3C0L - chain A; structure by X-ray diffraction, 3.15 A resolution.

== Chain A ==
Name: UV endonuclease
Organism: Thermus thermophilus
UniProt: Q746K1 (Q746K1_THET2); numbering as in UniProt (aligned over 1-280)
Sequence (301 residues; each row starts with the number of its first residue; numbers below 1 keep their minus sign (Met-20 is residue -20)):
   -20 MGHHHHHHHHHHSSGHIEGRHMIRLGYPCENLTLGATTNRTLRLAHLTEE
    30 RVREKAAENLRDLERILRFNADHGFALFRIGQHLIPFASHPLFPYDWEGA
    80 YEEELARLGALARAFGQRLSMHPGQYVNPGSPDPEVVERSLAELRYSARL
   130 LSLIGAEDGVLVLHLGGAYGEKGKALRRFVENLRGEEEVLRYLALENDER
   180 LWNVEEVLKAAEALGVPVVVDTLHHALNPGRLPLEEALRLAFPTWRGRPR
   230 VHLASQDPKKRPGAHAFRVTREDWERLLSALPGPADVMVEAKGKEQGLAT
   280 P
Unresolved in the structure: -20 to 0, 278-280
Sequence notes: expression tag (-20 to 0); engineered mutation Ile133 (Leu in Q746K1), Arg229 (Lys in Q746K1)
Reported in the primary citation:
  - mutagenesis - K229R: increased catalytic activity on CPD
  - mutagenesis - K229R: increased catalytic activity on 6-4PP
  - mutagenesis - K229R: increased catalytic activity on abasic site
  - mutagenesis - K229R: increased catalytic activity on undamaged DNA
  - mutagenesis - K229R: unchanged binding to DNA
  - conformationally variable residues (side-chain flip): Arg229, His231, Glu269

== In short ==
The paper reports that K229R increases catalytic activity on CPD; conformational variability at Arg229, His231
and Glu269.
Chain A is UV endonuclease (Thermus thermophilus); the structure, UVDE K229R, was determined by X-ray
diffraction, deposited together with 3BZG, 3BZJ, 3C0Q and 3C0S.
